PDB entry 8ICL | X-ray diffraction, 3.10 A resolution | chains P and A of the 3 polymer chains in the assembly

[Chain P]
Molecule: 7-nt DNA strand
Sequence (7 nucleotides; row label = number of the first residue in the row):
     1 TCTAATG
Metal / ion sites: Na+: DT6 (shared with Thr101(A), Val103(A), Ile106(A) of chain A); Ni2+ near DG7 (its only coordinating residue here)

[Chain A]
Molecule: Protein (DNA polymerase beta (e.c.2.7.7.7))
From: Homo sapiens
Reference sequence: P06746 (DPOB_HUMAN); residues 2-335 here correspond to UniProt positions 1-334 (UniProt number = residue number - 1)
Sequence (335 residues; row label = number of the first residue in the row):
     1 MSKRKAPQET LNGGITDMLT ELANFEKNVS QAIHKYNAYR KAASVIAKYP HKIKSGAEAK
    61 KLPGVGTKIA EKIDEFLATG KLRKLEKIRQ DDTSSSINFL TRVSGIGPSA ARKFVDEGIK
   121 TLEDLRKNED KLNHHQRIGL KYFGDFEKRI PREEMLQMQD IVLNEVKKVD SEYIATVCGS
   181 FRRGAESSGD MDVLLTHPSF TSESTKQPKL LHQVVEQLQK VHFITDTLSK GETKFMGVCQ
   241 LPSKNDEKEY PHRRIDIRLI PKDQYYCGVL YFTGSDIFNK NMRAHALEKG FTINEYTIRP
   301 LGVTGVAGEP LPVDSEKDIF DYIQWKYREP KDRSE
Unresolved in the structure: 1-8
Metal / ion sites: Na+ site 1: Lys60, Leu62; Na+ site 2: Thr101, Val103, Ile106 (shared with DT6(P) of chain P); Ni2+: Asp190 (together with 2'-deoxyadenosine 5'-triphosphate)
Ligand contacts: 2'-deoxyadenosine 5'-triphosphate: Arg149, Gly179, Ser180, Arg183, Ser188, Gly189, Asp190, Asp192, Phe272

[How chain P and chain A interact]
Residue-residue contacts (17):
  DA4(P) - Ser109(A)  phosphate contact
  DA5(P) - Gly105(A)  phosphate contact
  DA5(P) - Ile106(A)  phosphate contact
  DA5(P) - Gly107(A)  hydrogen bond to the phosphate
  DA5(P) - Pro108(A)  phosphate contact
  DA5(P) - Ser109(A)  hydrogen bond to the phosphate
  DA5(P) - Ala110(A)  hydrogen bond to the phosphate
  DT6(P) - Val103(A)  phosphate contact
  DT6(P) - Ser104(A)  phosphate contact
  DT6(P) - Gly105(A)  hydrogen bond to the phosphate
  DT6(P) - Ile106(A)  hydrogen bond to the phosphate
  DT6(P) - Gly107(A)  phosphate contact
  DT6(P) - Lys234(A)  base contact
  DG7(P) - Ser104(A)  phosphate contact
  DG7(P) - Asp192(A)  phosphate contact
  DG7(P) - Arg254(A)  salt bridge to the phosphate
  DG7(P) - Asp256(A)  sugar contact
Other interface residues (no listed pair), chain A (17 interface residues in all): Thr101, His135, Asp190, Met236, Arg258

[Overview]
4 residues of chain P and 17 residues of chain A are in contact, with 5 hydrogen bonds and 1 salt bridge.
Polar pairs include DA5(P)-Gly107(A), DA5(P)-Ser109(A) and DA5(P)-Ala110(A). Ligands of chain A:
2'-deoxyadenosine 5'-triphosphate. Thr101(A), Val103(A), Ile106(A) and DT6(P) coordinate Na+ site 2.
Chain P is a 7-nt DNA strand and chain A is Protein (DNA polymerase beta (e.c.2.7.7.7)) (Homo sapiens); the
structure, DNA polymerase beta (pol B) (e.c.2.7.7.7) complexed with seven base pairs of DNA; soaked in the
..., was determined by X-ray diffraction (same publication as 1ZQT, 7ICE, 7ICF, 7ICG, 7ICH, 7ICI and 39
further entries).
